PDB entry 3EPN | X-ray diffraction, 2.11 A resolution | chains A and B

[Chain A (and B)]
Name: Thiamine biosynthesis protein thiC
From: Caulobacter crescentus
Notes: chain B of this document is another copy of the same molecule, construct and numbering; everything in this record applies to it too
Reference sequence: Q9A6Q5 (THIC_CAUCR); residues 1-612 here = UniProt positions 1-612
Chain sequence (612 residues; row label = number of the first residue in the row):
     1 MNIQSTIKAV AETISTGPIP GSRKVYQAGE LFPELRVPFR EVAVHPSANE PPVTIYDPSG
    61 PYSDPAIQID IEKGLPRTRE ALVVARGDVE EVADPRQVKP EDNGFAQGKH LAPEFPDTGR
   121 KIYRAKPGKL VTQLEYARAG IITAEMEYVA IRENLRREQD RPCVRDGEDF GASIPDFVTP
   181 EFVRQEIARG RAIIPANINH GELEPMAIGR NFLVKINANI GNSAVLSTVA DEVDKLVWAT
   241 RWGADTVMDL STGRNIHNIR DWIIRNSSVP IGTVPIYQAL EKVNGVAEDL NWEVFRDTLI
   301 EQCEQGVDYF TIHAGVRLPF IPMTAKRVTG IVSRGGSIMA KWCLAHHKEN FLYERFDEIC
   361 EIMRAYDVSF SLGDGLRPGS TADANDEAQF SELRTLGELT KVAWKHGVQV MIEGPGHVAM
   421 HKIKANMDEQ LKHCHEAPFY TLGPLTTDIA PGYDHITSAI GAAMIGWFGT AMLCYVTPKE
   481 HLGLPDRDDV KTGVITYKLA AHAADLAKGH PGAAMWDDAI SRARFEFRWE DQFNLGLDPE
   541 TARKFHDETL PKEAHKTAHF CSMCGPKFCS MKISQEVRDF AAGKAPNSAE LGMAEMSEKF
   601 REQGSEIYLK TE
Disordered / not traced: 1-4, 99-112, 223-227, 547-612 (chain B: 1-6, 99-112, 117-118, 223-227, 547-612)
Small-molecule neighbours: IRN (1-(5-O-phosphono-beta-D-ribofuranosyl)-1H-imidazole): Asn-217, Asn-219, Met-248, Leu-250, Val-274, Tyr-277, Thr-311, His-313, Val-332, Ser-333, Arg-334, Gly-335, Asp-374, Arg-377, Glu-413, Gly-414, Tyr-440, Thr-441, Leu-442, Cys-474
What the authors report for this chain:
  - binding site for IRN: Asn-219, Tyr-440

[Chain A / chain B interface]
Residue-residue contacts (115):
  Asp-166(A) with His-421(B), salt bridge; Lys-422(B), salt bridge
  Gly-167(A) with His-421(B)
  Val-328(A) with Ser-521(B); Arg-522(B); Phe-525(B)
  Thr-329(A) with Ser-521(B); Phe-525(B)
  Ser-380(A) with Ser-521(B)
  Thr-381(A) with Leu-506(B)
  Ala-382(A) with Asp-518(B)
  Met-420(A) with Ala-463(B); Trp-467(B); Ala-503(B); Ala-504(B), hydrophobic; Ala-507(B), hydrophobic
  His-421(A) with Asp-166(B), salt bridge; Gly-167(B); Glu-168(B); Trp-467(B); Ala-507(B)
  Lys-422(A) with Asp-166(B), salt bridge
  Thr-446(A) with Ala-503(B); Leu-506(B)
  Thr-447(A) with Leu-499(B); His-502(B); Asp-517(B), hydrogen bond
  Asp-448(A) with Asp-517(B), hydrogen bond (backbone-side chain); Ile-520(B); Ser-521(B), hydrogen bond; Arg-524(B)
  Ile-449(A) with His-502(B); Trp-516(B); Asp-517(B); Ile-520(B), hydrophobic; Gly-536(B); Leu-537(B), hydrogen bond (backbone-backbone)
  Ala-450(A) with Leu-499(B), hydrophobic
  Pro-451(A) with Ile-520(B), hydrophobic; Arg-524(B); Gly-536(B); Ala-542(B)
  Tyr-453(A) with Ile-495(B), hydrophobic; Leu-499(B), hydrophobic; Asp-538(B), hydrogen bond
  His-455(A) with Ile-456(B)
  Ile-456(A) with Thr-496(B); Leu-499(B), hydrophobic
  Thr-457(A) with Leu-499(B)
  Ala-459(A) with Ile-456(B), hydrophobic; Ile-460(B)
  Ile-460(A) with Ala-463(B), hydrophobic; Leu-499(B), hydrophobic
  Ala-463(A) with Met-420(B)
  Met-464(A) with Met-464(B), hydrophobic; Trp-467(B), hydrophobic
  Trp-467(A) with Met-420(B); His-421(B); Met-464(B), hydrophobic
  Pro-478(A) with Phe-545(B)
  Lys-479(A) with Phe-545(B)
  His-481(A) with Arg-524(B); Trp-529(B)
  Leu-482(A) with Phe-533(B), hydrophobic; Ala-542(B); Phe-545(B); His-546(B), hydrogen bond (backbone-side chain)
  Gly-483(A) with Phe-545(B)
  Ile-495(A) with Tyr-453(B)
  Thr-496(A) with Ile-456(B)
  Leu-499(A) with Ala-450(B), hydrophobic; Tyr-453(B), hydrophobic; Ile-456(B), hydrophobic; Thr-457(B); Ile-460(B), hydrophobic
  His-502(A) with Thr-447(B); Ile-449(B)
  Ala-503(A) with Met-420(B); Thr-446(B)
  Ala-504(A) with Met-420(B), hydrophobic
  Leu-506(A) with Thr-381(B); Thr-446(B)
  Ala-507(A) with Met-420(B), hydrophobic; His-421(B)
  Trp-516(A) with Ile-449(B), hydrophobic
  Asp-517(A) with Thr-447(B), hydrogen bond; Asp-448(B), hydrogen bond (side chain-backbone); Ile-449(B)
  Asp-518(A) with Ala-382(B)
  Ile-520(A) with Asp-448(B); Pro-451(B), hydrophobic
  Ser-521(A) with Val-328(B); Thr-329(B); Ser-380(B); Asp-448(B), hydrogen bond
  Arg-524(A) with Asp-448(B); Pro-451(B); His-481(B)
  Phe-525(A) with Val-328(B); Thr-329(B); Gly-330(B)
  Trp-529(A) with His-481(B)
  Gln-532(A) with His-481(B)
  Phe-533(A) with Leu-482(B), hydrophobic
  Gly-536(A) with Ile-449(B); Pro-451(B)
  Leu-537(A) with Ile-449(B), hydrogen bond (backbone-backbone)
  Asp-538(A) with Tyr-453(B), hydrogen bond
  Thr-541(A) with Tyr-453(B)
  Ala-542(A) with Leu-482(B), hydrophobic
  Phe-545(A) with Gly-452(B); Pro-478(B); Lys-479(B); Leu-482(B), hydrophobic
  His-546(A) with Leu-482(B)
Interface residues without a listed pair, chain A (63 interface residues in all): Glu-168, Gly-330, His-417, Ala-419, Gly-452, Lys-491, Arg-522, Leu-535
Interface residues without a listed pair, chain B (62 interface residues in all): His-417, Ala-419, His-455, Ala-459, Gly-483, Gln-532, Leu-535, Thr-541

[Overview]
63 residues of chain A and 62 residues of chain B are in contact; the contacts include 11 hydrogen bonds and 4
salt bridges. Polar pairs include Asp-166(A)/His-421(B), Asp-166(A)/Lys-422(B) and Thr-447(A)/Asp-517(B).
Bound to chain A: compound IRN. From the paper: a binding site for IRN at Asn-219(A) and Tyr-440(A).
Chain A and chain B are both Thiamine biosynthesis protein thiC (Caulobacter crescentus); the structure,
Crystal structure of Caulobacter crescentus ThiC complexed with imidazole ribonucleotide, was determined by
X-ray diffraction, deposited together with 3EPM and 3EPO.
